PDB entry 4C8K | X-ray diffraction, 2.17 A resolution | chains A and C of the 3 polymer chains in the assembly

== Chain A ==
Protein: DNA polymerase I, thermostable
Source organism: Thermus aquaticus
Notes: EC 2.7.7.7; fragment: klenow fragment, residues 293-832
UniProt: P19821 (DPO1_THEAQ); numbering as in UniProt (aligned over 293-832)
Amino-acid sequence (540 residues; each row starts with the number of its first residue):
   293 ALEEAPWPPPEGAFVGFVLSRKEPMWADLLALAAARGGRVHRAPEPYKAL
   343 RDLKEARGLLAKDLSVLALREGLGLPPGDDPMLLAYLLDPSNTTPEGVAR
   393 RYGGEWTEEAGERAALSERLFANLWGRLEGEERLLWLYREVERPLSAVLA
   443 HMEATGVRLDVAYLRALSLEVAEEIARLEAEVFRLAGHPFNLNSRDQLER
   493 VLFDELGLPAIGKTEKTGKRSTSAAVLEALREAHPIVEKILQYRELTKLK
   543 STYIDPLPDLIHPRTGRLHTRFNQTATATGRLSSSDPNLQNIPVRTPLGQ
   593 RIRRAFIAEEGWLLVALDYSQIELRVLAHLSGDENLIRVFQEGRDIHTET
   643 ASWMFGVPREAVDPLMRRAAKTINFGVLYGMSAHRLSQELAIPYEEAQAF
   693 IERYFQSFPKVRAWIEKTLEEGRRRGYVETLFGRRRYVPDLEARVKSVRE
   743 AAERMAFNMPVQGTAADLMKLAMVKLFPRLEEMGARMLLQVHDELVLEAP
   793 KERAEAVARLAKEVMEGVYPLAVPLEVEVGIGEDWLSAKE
Ligand contacts: dNaM-Triphosphate (BMR; ((2R,3S,5R)-3-hydroxy-5-(3-methoxynaphthalen-2-yl)methyl-tetrahydrogen-triphosphate): Arg587, Gln613, His639, Arg659, Arg660, Lys663, Thr664, Phe667, Tyr671
What the authors report for this chain:
  - binding site for dNaM-Triphosphate: Arg587, His639, Arg659, Lys663
  - conformationally variable residues: Tyr671

== Chain C ==
Molecule: 16-nt DNA strand
Sequence (16 nucleotides; numbered 201 to 216; the number before each row is that of its first residue):
   201 AACXGGCGCCGTGGTC
Disordered / not traced: 201-202
Modified / non-standard residues: LHO (2-(2-deoxy-5-O-phosphono-beta-D-erythro-pentofuranosyl)-6-methylisoquinoline-1(2H)-thione) at position 204

== Interface between chain A and chain C ==
Contacting residue pairs (44):
  Asn483(A) with DT212(C), hydrogen bond to the phosphate
  Asn485(A) with DG211(C), phosphate contact; DT212(C), sugar contact
  Ser486(A) with DT212(C), hydrogen bond to the phosphate; DG213(C), hydrogen bond to the phosphate
  Asp488(A) with DG213(C), sugar contact
  Gln489(A) with DG213(C), hydrogen bond to the phosphate
  Ser543(A) with DC210(C), sugar contact; DG211(C), phosphate contact
  Thr544(A) with DC210(C), sugar contact
  Ala568(A) with DC207(C), phosphate contact; DG208(C), phosphate contact
  Thr569(A) with DC207(C), phosphate contact
  Ala570(A) with DG206(C), phosphate contact; DC207(C), hydrogen bond to the phosphate
  Thr571(A) with DG206(C), sugar contact
  Arg573(A) with DG205(C), base contact; DG206(C), base contact
  Ser575(A) with DC207(C), phosphate contact; DG208(C), hydrogen bond to the phosphate
  Ser576(A) with DG208(C), sugar contact
  Ser577(A) with DG208(C), phosphate contact; DC209(C), phosphate contact
  Asp578(A) with DC209(C), hydrogen bond to the phosphate
  Asn580(A) with DG208(C), hydrogen bond to the sugar; DC209(C), sugar contact
  Tyr671(A) with LHO_204(C), phosphate contact; DG205(C), stacking on the base
  Gly672(A) with LHO_204(C), sugar contact
  Met673(A) with LHO_204(C), base contact
  Ser674(A) with DC203(C), base contact
  His676(A) with DC203(C), hydrogen bond to the base
  Arg677(A) with LHO_204(C), base contact
  Glu681(A) with LHO_204(C), base contact
  Arg728(A) with DG206(C), salt bridge to the phosphate
  Ser739(A) with DC203(C), phosphate contact
  Arg746(A) with LHO_204(C), hydrogen bond to the phosphate; DG205(C), salt bridge to the phosphate
  Met747(A) with DG205(C), phosphate contact; DG206(C), phosphate contact
  Asn750(A) with DG205(C), sugar contact
  Gln754(A) with DG205(C), hydrogen bond to the base; DG206(C), hydrogen bond to the sugar
  His784(A) with DG206(C), base contact
Interface residues without a listed pair, chain A (38 interface residues in all): Lys540, Pro548, Asn565, Pro579, Glu615, Phe667, Gly668

== Overview ==
Chain A and chain C form an interface of 38 and 11 residues respectively; the contacts include 12 hydrogen
bonds, 2 salt bridges and 1 aromatic stacking contact. Among the polar pairs are His676(A)-DC203(C),
Gln754(A)-DG205(C) and Asn580(A)-DG208(C). From the paper: a binding site for dNaM-Triphosphate at Arg587(A),
His639(A) and Arg659(A) among others; conformational variability at Tyr671(A).
Here chain A is DNA polymerase I, thermostable (Thermus aquaticus) and chain C is a 16-nt DNA strand. Entry
4C8K (Crystal structure of the large fragment of DNA polymerase I from Thermus Aquaticus in a partially ...)
was determined by X-ray diffraction, deposited together with 4C8L, 4C8M, 4C8N, 4C8O and 4CCH.
